9H2H - chains L and N of the 22 polymer chains in the assembly; structure by electron microscopy, 6.10 A resolution (low resolution: residue-level contacts below are approximate; hydrogen-bond / salt-bridge calls are withheld).

Chain L:
Protein: Occlusion-derived virus envelope protein E27
Source organism: Autographa californica nucleopolyhedrovirus
UniProtKB: P41702 (E27_NPVAC); residue numbers follow UniProt; this construct covers 1-290
Chain sequence (290 residues; each row starts with the number of its first residue):
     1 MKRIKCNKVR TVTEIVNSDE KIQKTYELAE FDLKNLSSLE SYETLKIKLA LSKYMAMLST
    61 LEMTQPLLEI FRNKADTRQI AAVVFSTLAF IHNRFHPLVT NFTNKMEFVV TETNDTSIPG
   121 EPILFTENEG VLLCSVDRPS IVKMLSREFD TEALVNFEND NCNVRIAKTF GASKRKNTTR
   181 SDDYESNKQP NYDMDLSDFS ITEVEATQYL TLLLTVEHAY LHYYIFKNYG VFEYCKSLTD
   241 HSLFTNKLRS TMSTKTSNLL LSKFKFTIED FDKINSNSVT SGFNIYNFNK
Not modelled in the structure: 1-47, 60-67, 78-85, 97-105, 114-116, 120-131, 148-160, 173-202, 245-254, 271-290

Chain N:
Protein: Protein C42
Source organism: Autographa californica nucleopolyhedrovirus
UniProtKB: P25695 (C42_NPVAC); numbering as in UniProt (aligned over 1-361)
Chain sequence (361 residues; each row starts with the number of its first residue):
     1 MSAIALYLEI NKLRLKIDEP MQLAIWPQLF PLLCDEHQSV QLNTDVLINF MMHVARKSQN
    61 TILNNNAAIA SQYAAGNADV VAAPASAQPT PRPVINLFAR ANAAAPAQPS EELINMRRYR
   121 NAARKLIHHY SLNSTSSTEY KISDVVMTMI FLLRSEKYHS LFKLLETTFD DYTCRPQMTQ
   181 VQTDTLLDAV RSLLEMPSTT IDLTTVDIMR SSFARCFNSP IMRYAKIVLL QNVALQRDKR
   241 TTLEELLIER GEKIQMLQPQ QYINSGTEIP FCDDAEFLNR LLKHIDPYPL SRMYYNAANT
   301 MFYTTMENYA VSNCKFNIED YNNIFKVMEN IRKHSNKNSN DQDELNIYLG VQSSNAKRKK
   361 Y
Not modelled in the structure: 1-111, 134-138, 195-197, 232-237, 255-258, 263-272, 285-287, 317-318, 326-361
UniProt features mapped onto this chain:
  - region: Leu32 to Glu36 (LXCXE motif)
  - motif: Lys357 to Lys360 (Nuclear localization signal)

Interface between chain L and chain N:
Pairs across the interface - 62 pairs, chain L then chain N:
  Lys48(L) with Leu282(N); Tyr288(N)
  Leu49(L) with Leu278(N)
  Ser52(L) with Leu278(N); Leu281(N)
  Lys53(L) with Leu278(N)
  Met55(L) with Leu281(N)
  Ala56(L) with Asp274(N); Phe277(N); Leu281(N)
  Ser59(L) with Phe277(N)
  Ala75(L) with Gln261(N)
  Thr77(L) with Gln260(N); Gln261(N)
  Glu107(L) with Pro259(N); Tyr262(N)
  Phe108(L) with Pro259(N); Gln260(N)
  Val109(L) with Pro259(N)
  Thr111(L) with Ile254(N)
  Ser117(L) with Arg250(N)
  Ile118(L) with Leu247(N); Arg250(N)
  Pro119(L) with Leu246(N); Asn308(N); Tyr309(N)
  Lys143(L) with Thr304(N); Asn308(N)
  Met144(L) with Thr300(N); Met301(N); Thr304(N)
  Arg147(L) with Thr300(N); Thr304(N); Glu307(N)
  Glu203(L) with Tyr288(N); Pro289(N); Met293(N)
  Ala206(L) with Tyr288(N)
  Thr207(L) with Met293(N); Asn296(N); Ala297(N)
  Leu210(L) with Met293(N); Ala297(N)
  Thr211(L) with Ala297(N)
  His218(L) with Ile324(N)
  Leu238(L) with Asp320(N)
  Thr239(L) with Asp320(N)
  Asp240(L) with Asp320(N); Asn323(N)
  His241(L) with Asp320(N); Asn323(N); Ile324(N)
  Ser242(L) with Asn323(N)
  Leu261(L) with Phe325(N)
  Phe264(L) with Tyr294(N)
  Phe266(L) with Ala298(N); Met301(N); Tyr321(N); Phe325(N)
  Ile268(L) with Phe302(N); Tyr321(N); Asn322(N)
Other interface residues (no listed pair), chain L (35 interface residues in all): Ser135
Other interface residues (no listed pair), chain N (36 interface residues in all): Arg292, Tyr303, Ser312

In short:
35 residues of chain L face 36 of chain N across their interface.
Chain L is Occlusion-derived virus envelope protein E27 and chain N is Protein C42, both from Autographa
californica nucleopolyhedrovirus; the structure, AcMNPV apical cap - composite map of the C2 plug, was
determined by electron microscopy (same publication as 9H2A, 9H2B, 9H2C, 9H2J and 9H2K).
